Entry 8IVX (X-ray diffraction, 1.90 A resolution); this record covers chains H and L of the 3 polymer chains in the assembly.

== Chain H ==
Protein: Heavy chain of antibody 14V4 Fab fragment
Source organism: Homo sapiens
Notes: antibody fragment or engineered binder
Chain sequence (231 residues; each row starts with the number of its first residue):
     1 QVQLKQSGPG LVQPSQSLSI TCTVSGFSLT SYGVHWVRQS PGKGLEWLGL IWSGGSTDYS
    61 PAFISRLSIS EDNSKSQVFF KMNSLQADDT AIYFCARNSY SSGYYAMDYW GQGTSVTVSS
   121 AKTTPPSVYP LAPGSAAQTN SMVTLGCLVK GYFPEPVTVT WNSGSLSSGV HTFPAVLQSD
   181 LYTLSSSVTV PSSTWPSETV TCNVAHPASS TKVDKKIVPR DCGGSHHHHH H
Unresolved in the structure: 135-140, 222-231
Cystine bridges: C22-C95, C147-C202

== Chain L ==
Protein: Light chain of antibody 14V4 Fab fragment
Source organism: Homo sapiens
Notes: antibody fragment or engineered binder
Chain sequence (215 residues; each row starts with the number of its first residue):
     1 DIVMTQSQKF MSTTVGDRVS ITCKASQNVG TAVAWYQQKP GQSPKLLIYS ASNRYTGVPD
    61 RFTGSGSGTD FTLTISNMQS EDLADYFCQQ YSSYPPYTFG GGTKLEIKRA DAAPTVSIFP
   121 PSSEQLTSGG ASVVCFLNNF YPKDINVKWK IDGSERQNGV LNSWTDQDSK DSTYSMSSTL
   181 TLTKDEYERH NSYTCEATHK TSTSPIVKSF NRNEC
Unresolved in the structure: 214-215
Cystine bridges: C23-C88, C135-C195

== Interface between chain H and chain L ==
Residue-residue contacts (73; chain H residue first):
  H35(H) with Y97(L)
  Q39(H) with Q38(L), hydrogen bond; F87(L)
  L45(H) with F87(L), hydrophobic; F99(L)
  W47(H) with P96(L); Y97(L)
  D58(H) with Y94(L)
  Y59(H) with Y94(L), hydrogen bond (backbone-side chain)
  S60(H) with Y94(L)
  P61(H) with Y94(L); P95(L)
  F94(H) with S43(L)
  N98(H) with Y97(L), hydrogen bond
  Y104(H) with Y91(L); Y94(L); P96(L); Y97(L)
  Y105(H) with Y97(L), hydrogen bond (backbone-side chain)
  A106(H) with Y36(L); L46(L), hydrophobic; Y49(L), hydrophobic
  M107(H) with Y36(L), hydrogen bond (backbone-side chain); L46(L); Q89(L); F99(L), hydrophobic
  D108(H) with L46(L); Y55(L), hydrogen bond
  Y109(H) with Y55(L)
  W110(H) with Y36(L); S43(L); P44(L)
  G111(H) with S43(L), hydrogen bond (backbone-side chain)
  Q112(H) with S43(L)
  Y129(H) with S122(L); E124(L); Q125(L); S128(L)
  P130(H) with S122(L); E124(L)
  L131(H) with F119(L); V134(L), hydrophobic; F136(L), hydrophobic
  A132(H) with F119(L); P120(L)
  P133(H) with F119(L)
  G134(H) with P120(L)
  T144(H) with S117(L); F119(L)
  L148(H) with S132(L)
  K150(H) with Q125(L); S132(L)
  H171(H) with N138(L); N139(L), hydrogen bond; S175(L), hydrogen bond
  F173(H) with F136(L), hydrophobic; N138(L); S163(L); T165(L); S175(L); M176(L); S177(L)
  P174(H) with S163(L), hydrogen bond (backbone-side chain); W164(L)
  V176(H) with N162(L)
  Q178(H) with L161(L)
  S185(H) with F136(L); S177(L)
  S186(H) with F136(L)
  S187(H) with F136(L); N138(L), hydrogen bond
  R220(H) with P120(L); P121(L), hydrogen bond (side chain-backbone)
Also at the interface, not in a pair above, chain H (45 interface residues in all): V37, E46, L50, R97, G113, L145, G146, T172
Also at the interface, not in a pair above, chain L (37 interface residues in all): A34

== Summary ==
45 residues of chain H face 37 of chain L across their interface, with 12 hydrogen bonds. Among the polar
pairs are Q39(H)-Q38(L), Y59(H)-Y94(L) and N98(H)-Y97(L).
Here chain H is Heavy chain of antibody 14V4 Fab fragment and chain L is Light chain of antibody 14V4 Fab
fragment, both from Homo sapiens. Entry 8IVX (Crystal structure of NRP2 in complex with aNRP2-14 Fab fragment)
was determined by X-ray diffraction (same publication as 8IVW).
